PDB entry 2IBZ | X-ray diffraction, 2.30 A resolution | chains C and E of the 11 polymer chains in the assembly

[Chain C]
Molecule: Cytochrome b
Organism: Saccharomyces cerevisiae
Notes: EC 1.10.2.2
Reference sequence: P00163 (CYB_YEAST); numbering as in UniProt (aligned over 1-385)
Amino-acid sequence (385 residues; each row starts with the number of its first residue):
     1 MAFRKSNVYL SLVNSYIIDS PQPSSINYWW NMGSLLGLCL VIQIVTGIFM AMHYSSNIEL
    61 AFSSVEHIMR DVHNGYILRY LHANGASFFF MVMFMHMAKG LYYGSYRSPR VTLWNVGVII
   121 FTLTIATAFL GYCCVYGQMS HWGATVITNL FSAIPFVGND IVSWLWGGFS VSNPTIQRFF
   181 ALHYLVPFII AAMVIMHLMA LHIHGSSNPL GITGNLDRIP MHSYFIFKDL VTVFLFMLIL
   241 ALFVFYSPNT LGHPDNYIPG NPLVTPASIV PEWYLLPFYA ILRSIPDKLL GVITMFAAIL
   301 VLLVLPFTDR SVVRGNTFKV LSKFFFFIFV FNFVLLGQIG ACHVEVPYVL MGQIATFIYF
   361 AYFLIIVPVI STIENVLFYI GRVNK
Sequence notes: conflict Thr122 (Ile in P00163)
UniProt features mapped onto this chain:
  - binding site (a ubiquinone): Tyr16, His202
  - binding site (heme b): His82, His96, His183, His197
  - natural variant: Thr122 (I122T: In strain: ATCC 44821 / 777-3A; this construct carries the variant), Ile269 (I269ID: In strain: D273-10B/A21)
  - mutagenesis: Gly131 (G131S: In W7: Causes respiratory deficiency)
Ion coordination: heme c Fe site 1: His82, His183; heme c Fe site 2: His96, His197
Small-molecule neighbours:
  - heme c (HEC), molecule 1: Trp29, Trp30, Asn31, Met32, Gly33, Ser34, Leu36, Gly37, Phe89, Met93, His96, Met97, Lys99, Ser105, Tyr106, Leu113, Trp114, Gly117, Val118, Ile120, Phe121, Val194, His197, Leu198, Leu201, Ser206, Ser207
  - heme c (HEC), molecule 2: Leu40, Gln43, Ile44, Gly47, Ile48, Met50, Ala51, Tyr54, Val65, Arg79, His82, Ala83, Ala86, Phe89, Thr127, Ala128, Gly131, Tyr132, Cys134, Val135, Phe180, His183, Tyr184, Pro187, Tyr274
  - stigmatellin a (SMA): Thr122, Ile125, Ala126, Phe129, Leu130, Met139, Gly143, Val146, Ile147, Leu150, Phe151, Leu165, Phe179, Leu182, Ile269, Val270, Pro271, Glu272, Leu275, Phe278, Tyr279, Leu282, Met295, Phe296, Ile299
  - UQ6 (5-(3,7,11,15,19,23-hexamethyl-tetracosa-2,6,10,14,18,22-hexaenyl)-2,3-dimethoxy-6-methyl-benzene-1,4-diol): Tyr16, Ile17, Ser20, Gln22, Ile26, Trp30, Ser34, Gly37, Leu40, Val41, Ile44, Val45, Ile48, Phe49, Phe188, Val194, Leu198, Leu201, Ser206, Met221, Asp229

[Chain E]
Molecule: Ubiquinol-cytochrome c reductase iron-sulfur subunit, mitochondrial precursor
Organism: Saccharomyces cerevisiae
Notes: EC 1.10.2.2
Reference sequence: P08067 (UCRI_YEAST); residues 31-215 here = UniProt positions 31-215
Amino-acid sequence (185 residues; numbered 31 to 215; the number before each row is that of its first residue):
    31 KSTYRTPNFD DVLKENNDAD KGRSYAYFMV GAMGLLSSAG AKSTVETFIS SMTATADVLA
    91 MAKVEVNLAA IPLGKNVVVK WQGKPVFIRH RTPHEIQEAN SVDMSALKDP QTDADRVKDP
   151 QWLIMLGICT HLGCVPIGEA GDFGGWFCPC HGSHYDISGR IRKGPAPLNL EIPAYEFDGD
   211 KVIVG
UniProt features mapped onto this chain:
  - region: Ala90 to Lys93 (Hinge)
  - binding site ([2Fe-2S] cluster): Cys159, His161, Cys178, His181
  - mutagenesis: Gly157 (G157D: Loss of activity), Cys159 (C159S: Loss of activity), His161 (H161R: Loss of activity), Gly163 (G163D: Partial loss of activity), Cys164 (C164S: Loss of activity), Pro166 (P166L: Partial loss of activity), Cys178 (C178S/Y: Loss of activity), Pro179 (P179L: Partial loss of activity), Cys180 (C180S: Loss of activity), His181 (H181R: Loss of activity), Ser183 (S183L: Loss of activity), His184 (H184R: No loss of activity), 5 further mutagenesis entries in UniProt
Cystine bridges: Cys164-Cys180
Ion coordination: 2Fe-2S cluster Fe: Cys159, His161, Cys178, His181
Small-molecule neighbours: 2Fe-2S cluster (FES): Cys159, His161, Leu162, Gly163, Cys164, Cys178, Cys180, His181, Gly182, Ser183, Pro195

[Chain C / chain E interface]
Contacting residue pairs (23):
  Val45(C) - Phe78(E)  hydrophobic
  Thr46(C) - Phe78(E)
  Phe49(C) - Phe78(E)
  Phe49(C) - Ser81(E)
  Phe49(C) - Met82(E)  hydrophobic
  Met52(C) - Met82(E)  hydrophobic
  His53(C) - Ser81(E)  hydrogen bond (side chain-backbone)
  His67(C) - Thr85(E)
  His67(C) - Asp87(E)  salt bridge
  Asp71(C) - Thr85(E)
  Asp71(C) - Ala86(E)  hydrogen bond (backbone-backbone)
  Asp71(C) - Asp87(E)
  Val72(C) - Ser81(E)
  Val72(C) - Thr85(E)
  His73(C) - Ser80(E)
  His73(C) - Ser81(E)
  His73(C) - Thr83(E)
  His73(C) - Ala84(E)  hydrogen bond (side chain-backbone)
  Asn74(C) - Thr77(E)
  Asn74(C) - Ser80(E)  hydrogen bond
  Leu78(C) - Phe78(E)  hydrophobic
  Leu78(C) - Ser81(E)
  Phe227(C) - Met63(E)  hydrophobic
Also at the interface, not in a pair above, chain C (15 interface residues in all): Ile77, Leu230, Phe234
Also at the interface, not in a pair above, chain E (12 interface residues in all): Ser67

[Overview]
The interface between chain C and chain E involves 15 residues on one side and 12 on the other, with 4
hydrogen bonds and 1 salt bridge. Polar contacts include His67(C)-Asp87(E), His53(C)-Ser81(E) and
His73(C)-Ala84(E). Ligands of chain C: heme c, compound UQ6 and stigmatellin a.
Here chain C is Cytochrome b and chain E is Ubiquinol-cytochrome c reductase iron-sulfur subunit,
mitochondrial precursor, both from Saccharomyces cerevisiae. Entry 2IBZ (Yeast Cytochrome BC1 Complex with
Stigmatellin) was determined by X-ray diffraction together with 2JBL from the same study.
